8A8W - chains A and B of the 7 polymer chains in the assembly; structure by electron microscopy, 4.29 A resolution (low resolution: residue-level contacts below are approximate; hydrogen-bond / salt-bridge calls are withheld).

# Chain A (and B)
Molecule: ATP-dependent Clp protease ATP-binding subunit ClpC1
From: Mycobacterium tuberculosis
Notes: EC 3.4.-.-; chain B of this document is another copy of the same molecule, construct and numbering; everything in this record applies to it too
Reference sequence: P9WPC9 (CLPC1_MYCTU); residue numbers follow UniProt; this construct covers 1-848
Amino-acid sequence (856 residues; each row starts with the number of its first residue):
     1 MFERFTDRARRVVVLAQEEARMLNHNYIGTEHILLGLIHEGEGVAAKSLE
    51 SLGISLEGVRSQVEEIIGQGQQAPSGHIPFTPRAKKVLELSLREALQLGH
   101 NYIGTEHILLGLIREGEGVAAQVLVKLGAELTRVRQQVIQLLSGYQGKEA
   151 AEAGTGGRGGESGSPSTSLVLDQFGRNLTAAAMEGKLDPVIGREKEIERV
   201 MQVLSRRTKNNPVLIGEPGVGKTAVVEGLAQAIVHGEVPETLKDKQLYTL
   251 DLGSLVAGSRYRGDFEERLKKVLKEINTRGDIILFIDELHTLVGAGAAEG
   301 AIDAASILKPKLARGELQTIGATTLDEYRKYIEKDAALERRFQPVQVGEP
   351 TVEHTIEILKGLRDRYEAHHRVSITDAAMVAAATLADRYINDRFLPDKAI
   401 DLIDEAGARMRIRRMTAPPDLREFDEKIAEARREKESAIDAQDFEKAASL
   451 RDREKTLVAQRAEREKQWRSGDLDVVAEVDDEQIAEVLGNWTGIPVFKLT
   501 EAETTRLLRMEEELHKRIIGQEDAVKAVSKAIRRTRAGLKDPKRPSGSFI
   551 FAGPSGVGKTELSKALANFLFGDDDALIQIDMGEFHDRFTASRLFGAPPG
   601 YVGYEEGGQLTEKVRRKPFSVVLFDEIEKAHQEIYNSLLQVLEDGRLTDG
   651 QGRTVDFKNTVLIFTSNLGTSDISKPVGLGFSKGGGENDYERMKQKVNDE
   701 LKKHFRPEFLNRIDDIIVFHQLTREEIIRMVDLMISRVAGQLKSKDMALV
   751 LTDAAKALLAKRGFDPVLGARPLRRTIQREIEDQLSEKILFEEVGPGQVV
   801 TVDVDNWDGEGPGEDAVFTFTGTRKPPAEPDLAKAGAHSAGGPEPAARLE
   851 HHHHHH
Unresolved in the structure: 1-167, 416-476, 597-607, 670-688, 810-814, 822-856 (chain B: 1-167, 416-475, 669-689, 809-813, 822-856)
Sequence notes: expression tag (849-856)
Residues lining bound ligands:
  - ADP (adenosine-5'-diphosphate), molecule 1: Pro189, Val190, Ile191, Arg193, Glu217, Pro218, Gly219, Val220, Gly221, Lys222, Thr223, Ala224, His354, Ile358, Leu362, Pro396, Asp397, Ile400
  - ADP, molecule 2: Arg314, Arg340, Arg341
Curated features (UniProtKB/Swiss-Prot):
  - binding site (ATP): Gly216 to Thr223, Gly553 to Thr560
From the paper describing this entry:
  - mutagenesis - F444A: increased catalytic activity (ATPase activity)
  - mutagenesis - F444A: unchanged catalytic activity on FITC-casein
  - mutagenesis - F444A: unchanged catalytic activity on GFPssra

# How chain A and chain B interact
Residue-residue contacts (107):
  Arg199(A) with Glu405(B); Asn490(B); Trp491(B)
  Met201(A) with Ile412(B)
  Gln202(A) with Glu405(B); Ala408(B); Arg409(B); Ile412(B)
  Ser205(A) with His369(B); His370(B); Ala408(B); Ile412(B)
  Arg206(A) with Asp401(B); Asp404(B); Glu405(B)
  Arg207(A) with Arg365(B); Tyr366(B); His369(B); His370(B); Asp404(B)
  Thr208(A) with Tyr366(B); Asp404(B)
  Lys209(A) with Arg393(B); Asp401(B)
  Pro239(A) with Arg411(B); Ile412(B); Met415(B)
  Glu240(A) with Arg411(B)
  Thr241(A) with Arg411(B)
  Tyr261(A) with Arg260(B)
  Arg262(A) with Val256(B); Ser259(B); Tyr261(B); Arg262(B); Phe265(B); Glu266(B); Ala301(B)
  Gly263(A) with Val256(B); Ala257(B)
  Asp264(A) with Arg260(B)
  Glu266(A) with Ala257(B)
  Glu267(A) with Ala257(B)
  Lys270(A) with Ala257(B)
  Glu299(A) with Tyr331(B)
  Gly300(A) with His290(B); Thr291(B); Tyr331(B)
  Ala301(A) with Thr291(B)
  Ile302(A) with Leu252(B); Val256(B); Thr291(B)
  Ile307(A) with Gly253(B)
  Lys309(A) with Glu288(B)
  Arg314(A) with Thr223(B); Glu227(B)
  Arg329(A) with Arg615(B); Arg616(B)
  Glu333(A) with Arg615(B)
  Glu339(A) with Arg393(B)
  Arg340(A) with Pro218(B); Gly219(B); Arg393(B); Asp397(B)
  Lys530(A) with Glu787(B)
  Arg533(A) with Leu790(B)
  Arg534(A) with Asp783(B); Glu787(B); Leu790(B)
  Ala537(A) with Leu790(B)
  Leu539(A) with Gln741(B); Glu782(B); Ser786(B); Ile789(B)
  Lys540(A) with Gln741(B); Glu782(B); Asp783(B)
  Asp541(A) with Arg737(B); Gln741(B)
  Pro542(A) with Arg737(B)
  Lys543(A) with Arg737(B)
  Arg544(A) with Arg774(B); Gln778(B)
  Arg588(A) with Glu584(B); Phe585(B); His586(B); Asp587(B); Thr590(B)
  Gly596(A) with Glu584(B)
  Glu633(A) with Gly583(B); Glu584(B); His586(B)
  Glu643(A) with Arg775(B)
  Asp649(A) with Gln609(B)
  Gly650(A) with Gln609(B)
  Gln651(A) with Gln609(B)
  Gly652(A) with Gln609(B); Lys613(B)
  Arg653(A) with Lys613(B)
  Glu708(A) with Arg775(B)
  Asn711(A) with Arg775(B); Arg779(B)
  Arg712(A) with Arg775(B); Arg779(B)
  Ile713(A) with Arg779(B)
  Asp714(A) with Gln778(B); Arg779(B); Asp783(B)
Other interface residues (no listed pair), chain A (60 interface residues in all): Val203, Pro310, Ala336, Ala337, Ser592, Gln640, Thr648
Other interface residues (no listed pair), chain B (73 interface residues in all): Ala224, Asp251, Gly258, Gly263, Asp287, Gly294, Gly296, Ile400, Gln579, Asp581, Arg593, Val738, Leu768, Arg771, Pro772, Leu785

# Overview
Chain A and chain B form an interface of 60 and 73 residues respectively. Ligands of chain A: ADP. Curated
annotation (UniProt) lists 16 ATP-binding residues on chain A. From the paper: F444A of chain A increases
catalytic activity (ATPase activity); F444A of chain A leaves catalytic activity on FITC-casein unchanged.
Chain A and chain B are both ATP-dependent Clp protease ATP-binding subunit ClpC1 (Mycobacterium
tuberculosis); the structure, Mycobacterium tuberculosis ClpC1 hexamer structure bound to the natural product
antibiotic Ecumycin (class 1), was determined by electron microscopy, deposited together with 8A8U and 8A8V.
